PDB entry 5Y0D | X-ray diffraction, 1.99 A resolution | chains D and I of the 10 polymer chains in the assembly

# Chain D
Protein: Histone H2B type 1-J
From: Homo sapiens
UniProt: P06899 (H2B1J_HUMAN); residues 0-125 here correspond to UniProt positions 1-126 (UniProt number = residue number + 1)
Amino-acid sequence (129 residues; row label = number of the first residue in the row; numbers below 1 keep their minus sign (Gly-3 is residue -3)):
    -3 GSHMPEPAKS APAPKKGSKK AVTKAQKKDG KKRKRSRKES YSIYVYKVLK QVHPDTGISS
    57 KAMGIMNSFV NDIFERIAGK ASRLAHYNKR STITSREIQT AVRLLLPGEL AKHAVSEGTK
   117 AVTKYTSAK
Unresolved in the structure: -3 to 31, 124-125
Construct notes: expression tag (-3 to -1); engineered mutation Lys76 (Glu77 in P06899)
Curated features (UniProtKB/Swiss-Prot):
  - modified residue: Pro1 (N-acetylproline), Glu2 (ADP-ribosyl glutamic acid), Lys5 (N6-(2-hydroxyisobutyryl)lysine), Ser6 (ADP-ribosylserine), Lys11 (N6-(beta-hydroxybutyryl)lysine), Lys12 (N6-(2-hydroxyisobutyryl)lysine), Ser14 (Phosphoserine), Lys15 (N6-acetyllysine), Lys16 (N6-(beta-hydroxybutyryl)lysine), Lys20 (N6-(2-hydroxyisobutyryl)lysine), Lys23 (N6-(2-hydroxyisobutyryl)lysine), Lys24 (N6-(2-hydroxyisobutyryl)lysine), Lys34 (N6-(2-hydroxyisobutyryl)lysine), Glu35 (PolyADP-ribosyl glutamic acid), Ser36 (Phosphoserine), Lys43 (N6-(2-hydroxyisobutyryl)lysine), Lys46 (N6-(2-hydroxyisobutyryl)lysine), Lys57 (N6,N6-dimethyllysine), Arg79 (Dimethylated arginine), Lys85 (N6,N6,N6-trimethyllysine) and 6 more in UniProt
  - glycosylation: Ser112 (O-linked (GlcNAc) serine)
  - cross-link (Glycyl lysine isopeptide (Lys-Gly)): Lys5 (interchain with G-Cter in SUMO2), Lys20 (interchain with G-Cter in SUMO2), Lys34 (interchain with G-Cter in ubiquitin), Lys120 (interchain with G-Cter in ubiquitin)
Metal / ion sites: Mn2+: Val48 (shared with 1 residue of chain E)
Reported in the primary citation:
  - disease-associated variants - E76K: decreased stability (citing earlier work)
  - mutagenesis - E76K (Tm change 10 degC): decreased stability
  - mutagenesis - E76K: abolished binding to H3-H4
  - conformationally variable residues (side-chain flip): Tyr83

# Chain I
Molecule: 146-nt DNA strand
From: Homo sapiens
Sequence (146 nucleotides; numbered 1 to 146; the number before each row is that of its first residue):
     1 ATCAATATCC ACCTGCAGAT TCTACCAAAA GTGTATTTGG AAACTGCTCC ATCAAAAGGC
    61 ATGTTCAGCT GAATTCAGCT GAACATGCCT TTTGATGGAG CAGTTTCCAA ATACACTTTT
   121 GGTAGAATCT GCAGGTGGAT ATTGAT
Metal / ion sites: Mn2+ site 1: DA27, DT118; Mn2+ site 2 near DG68 (its only coordinating residue here); Mn2+ site 3 near DG121 (its only coordinating residue here); Mn2+ site 4 near DG134 (its only coordinating residue here)

# Chain D / chain I interface
Contacting residue pairs (12; chain D residue first):
  Ser32(D) with DG103(I), phosphate contact
  Arg33(D) with DA27(I), phosphate contact; DA28(I), salt bridge to the phosphate
  Glu35(D) with DA28(I), sugar contact
  Tyr42(D) with DT20(I), hydrogen bond to the phosphate
  Gly53(D) with DT20(I), phosphate contact
  Ile54(D) with DA19(I), phosphate contact; DT20(I), hydrogen bond to the phosphate
  Ser55(D) with DA19(I), phosphate contact
  Ser56(D) with DA19(I), hydrogen bond to the phosphate
  Arg86(D) with DG39(I), salt bridge to the phosphate
  Ser87(D) with DT38(I), hydrogen bond to the phosphate
Other interface residues (no listed pair), chain D (11 interface residues in all): Thr88
Other interface residues (no listed pair), chain I (9 interface residues in all): DT21, DG40

# Summary
11 residues of chain D and 9 residues of chain I are in contact, with 4 hydrogen bonds and 2 salt bridges.
Polar contacts include Tyr42(D)-DT20(I), Ile54(D)-DT20(I) and Ser56(D)-DA19(I). The Mn2+ site 1 is built by
DA27(I) and DT118(I). From the paper: E76K of chain D reduces stability; conformational variability at
Tyr83(D).
Here chain D is Histone H2B type 1-J and chain I is a 146-nt DNA strand, both from Homo sapiens. Entry 5Y0D
(Crystal Structure of the human nucleosome containing the H2B E76K mutant) was determined by X-ray diffraction
together with 5Y0C from the same study.
